Entry 4QZV (X-ray diffraction, 2.59 A resolution); this record covers chains A and B.

# Chain A
Protein: Dipeptidyl peptidase 4
From: Homo sapiens
Notes: EC 3.4.14.5
Reference sequence: P27487 (DPP4_HUMAN); numbering as in UniProt (aligned over 39-766)
Amino-acid sequence (734 residues; row label = number of the first residue in the row):
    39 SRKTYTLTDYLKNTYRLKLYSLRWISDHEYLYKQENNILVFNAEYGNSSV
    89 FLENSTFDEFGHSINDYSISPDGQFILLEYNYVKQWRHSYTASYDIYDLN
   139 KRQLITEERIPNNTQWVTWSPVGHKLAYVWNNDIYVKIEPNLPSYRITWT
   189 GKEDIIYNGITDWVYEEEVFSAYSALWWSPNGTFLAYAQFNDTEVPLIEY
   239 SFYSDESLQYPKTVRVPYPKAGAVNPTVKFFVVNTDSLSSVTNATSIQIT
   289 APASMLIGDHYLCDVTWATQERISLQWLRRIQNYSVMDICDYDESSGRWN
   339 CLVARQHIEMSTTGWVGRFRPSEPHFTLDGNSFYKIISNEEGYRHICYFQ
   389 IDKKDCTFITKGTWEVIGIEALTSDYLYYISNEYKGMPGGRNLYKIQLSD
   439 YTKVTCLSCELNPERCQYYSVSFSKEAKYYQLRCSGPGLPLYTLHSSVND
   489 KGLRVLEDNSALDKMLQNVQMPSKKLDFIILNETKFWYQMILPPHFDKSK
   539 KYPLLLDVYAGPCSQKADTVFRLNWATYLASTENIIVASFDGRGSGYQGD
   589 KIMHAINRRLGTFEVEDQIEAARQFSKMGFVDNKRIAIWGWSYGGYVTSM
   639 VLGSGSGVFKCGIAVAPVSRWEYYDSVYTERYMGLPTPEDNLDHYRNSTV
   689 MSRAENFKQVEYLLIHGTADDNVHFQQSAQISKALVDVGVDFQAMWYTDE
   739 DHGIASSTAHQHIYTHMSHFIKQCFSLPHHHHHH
Not modelled in the structure: 39, 767-772
Differences from the reference sequence: expression tag (767-772)
Cystine bridges: C328-C339, C385-C394, C444-C447, C454-C472, C649-C762
Covalently attached groups: N-acetylglucosamine (NAG) linked to N85, N92, N150, N219, N281, N321; glycan linked to N229
UniProt features mapped onto this chain:
  - active site (Charge relay system): S630, D708, H740
  - glycosylation (N-linked (GlcNAc...) asparagine): N85, N92, N150, N219, N229, N281, N321, N520, N685
  - mutagenesis: N85 (N85A: Does not inhibit dipeptidyl peptidase activity, interaction with ADA and homodimer formation), N92 (N92A: Does not inhibit dipeptidyl peptidase activity, interaction with ADA and homodimer formation), N150 (N150A: Does not inhibit dipeptidyl peptidase activity, interaction with ADA and homodimer formation), E205 (E205K: Inhibits dipeptidyl peptidase activity), E206 (E206L: Inhibits dipeptidyl peptidase activity), N219 (N219A: Does not inhibit dipeptidyl peptidase activity, interaction with ADA and homodimer formation), N229 (N229A: Does not inhibit dipeptidyl peptidase activity, interaction with ADA and homodimer formation), N281 (N281A: Does not inhibit dipeptidyl peptidase activity, interaction with ADA and homodimer formation), N321 (N321A: Does not inhibit dipeptidyl peptidase activity, interaction with ADA and homodimer formation), N520 (N520A: Does not inhibit dipeptidyl peptidase activity, interaction with ADA and homodimer formation), N685 (N685A: Does not inhibit dipeptidyl peptidase activity, interaction with ADA and homodimer formation), H750 (H750A: Inhibits weakly homodimerization and dipeptidyl peptidase activity ...)
What the authors report for this chain:
  - post-translational modification sites: N229

# Chain B
Protein: Spike protein S1
From: Tylonycteris bat coronavirus HKU4
Notes: fragment: receptor binding domain
Reference sequence: A3EX94 (SPIKE_BCHK4); residues 1-240 here correspond to UniProt positions 372-611 (UniProt number = residue number + 371)
Amino-acid sequence (246 residues; each row starts with the number of its first residue):
     1 EASATGTFIEQPNATECDFSPMLTGVAPQVYNFKRLVFSNCNYNLTKLLS
    51 LFAVDEFSCNGISPDSIARGCYSTLTVDYFAYPLSMKSYIRPGSAGNIPL
   101 YNYKQSFANPTCRVMASVLANVTITKPHAYGYISKCSRLTGANQDVETPL
   151 YINPGEYSICRDFSPGGFSEDGQVFKRTLTQFEGGGLLIGVGTRVPMTDN
   201 LQMSFIISVQYGTGTDSVCPMLDLGDSLTITNRLGKCVDYHHHHHH
Not modelled in the structure: 1-14, 223-246
Differences from the reference sequence: expression tag (241-246)
Cystine bridges: C17-C41, C59-C112, C71-C219, C136-C160
UniProt features mapped onto this chain:
  - glycosylation (N-linked (GlcNAc...) asparagine): N13, N44, N121
What the authors report for this chain:
  - binding site for N-acetylglucosamine: E170, Q173
  - mutagenesis - S169W/K176R/L187W: increased binding to Dipeptidyl peptidase 4 (chain A)

# Interface between chain A and chain B
Pairs across the interface (33; chain A residue first):
  K267(A) - E170(B)  salt bridge
  K267(A) - D171(B)  hydrogen bond (side chain-backbone)
  K267(A) - G172(B)
  F269(A) - D171(B)
  Q286(A) - G172(B)
  T288(A) - K135(B)  hydrogen bond
  A289(A) - K135(B)  hydrogen bond (backbone-side chain)
  P290(A) - K135(B)
  A291(A) - L139(B)  hydrophobic
  A291(A) - E147(B)
  S292(A) - L139(B)
  S292(A) - Q144(B)
  S292(A) - D145(B)
  L294(A) - V191(B)  hydrophobic
  I295(A) - L139(B)  hydrophobic
  I295(A) - Q144(B)
  I295(A) - K176(B)  hydrogen bond (backbone-side chain)
  I295(A) - L187(B)  hydrophobic
  I295(A) - I189(B)  hydrophobic
  R317(A) - N143(B)  hydrogen bond (side chain-backbone)
  R317(A) - Q144(B)  hydrogen bond (side chain-backbone)
  Y322(A) - D145(B)  hydrogen bond
  S333(A) - Y89(B)
  S333(A) - S94(B)
  S334(A) - Y89(B)
  S334(A) - A95(B)
  S334(A) - G96(B)
  G335(A) - Y89(B)
  R336(A) - N97(B)  hydrogen bond
  V341(A) - E147(B)
  Q344(A) - E147(B)
  I346(A) - D145(B)
  M348(A) - N143(B)
Also at the interface, not in a pair above, chain A (21 interface residues in all): E332
Also at the interface, not in a pair above, chain B (24 interface residues in all): L100, Y101, S134, P149, V174, T193
From the paper, about this interface:
  - pairs named by the authors: K267(A)-E170(B), T288(A)-K135(B) (hydrogen bond), A289(A)-K135(B) (hydrogen bond), A291(A)-L139(B), I295(A)-K176(B) (hydrogen bond), R317(A)-N143(B) (hydrogen bond), Y322(A)-D145(B) (hydrogen bond), Q144(B)-R317(A) (hydrogen bond), D171(B)-K267(A)
  - interface residues, chain A: L294(A), I295(A)
  - interface residues, chain B: Y89(B), N97(B), L139(B), L187(B), I189(B)
  - hot spots on chain B (mutagenesis) - K135A, E170A: decreased binding to Dipeptidyl peptidase 4 (chain A)

# Summary
Chain A and chain B form an interface of 21 and 24 residues respectively; the contacts include 8 hydrogen
bonds and 1 salt bridge. Polar pairs include K267(A)-E170(B), K267(A)-D171(B) and T288(A)-K135(B). The paper
describes contacts between K267(A) and E170(B), A291(A) and L139(B) and D171(B) and K267(A); hydrogen bonds
between T288(A) and K135(B), A289(A) and K135(B) and I295(A) and K176(B) among others. The paper reports a
binding site for N-acetylglucosamine at E170(B) and Q173(B); K135A and E170A of chain B reduce binding to
Dipeptidyl peptidase 4 (chain A).
Here chain A is Dipeptidyl peptidase 4 (Homo sapiens) and chain B is Spike protein S1 (Tylonycteris bat
coronavirus HKU4). Entry 4QZV (Bat-derived coronavirus HKU4 uses MERS-CoV receptor human CD26 for cell entry)
was determined by X-ray diffraction.
